Entry 9FGB (electron microscopy, 3.80 A resolution); this record covers chains A and B of the 6 polymer chains in the assembly.

== Chain A ==
Name: Gamma-aminobutyric acid receptor subunit alpha-1
From: Homo sapiens
Reference sequence: P14867 (GBRA1_HUMAN); residues 1-429 here correspond to UniProt positions 28-456 (UniProt number = residue number + 27)
Sequence (464 residues; numbered -34 to 429; the number before each row is that of its first residue; numbers below 1 keep their minus sign (Met-34 is residue -34)):
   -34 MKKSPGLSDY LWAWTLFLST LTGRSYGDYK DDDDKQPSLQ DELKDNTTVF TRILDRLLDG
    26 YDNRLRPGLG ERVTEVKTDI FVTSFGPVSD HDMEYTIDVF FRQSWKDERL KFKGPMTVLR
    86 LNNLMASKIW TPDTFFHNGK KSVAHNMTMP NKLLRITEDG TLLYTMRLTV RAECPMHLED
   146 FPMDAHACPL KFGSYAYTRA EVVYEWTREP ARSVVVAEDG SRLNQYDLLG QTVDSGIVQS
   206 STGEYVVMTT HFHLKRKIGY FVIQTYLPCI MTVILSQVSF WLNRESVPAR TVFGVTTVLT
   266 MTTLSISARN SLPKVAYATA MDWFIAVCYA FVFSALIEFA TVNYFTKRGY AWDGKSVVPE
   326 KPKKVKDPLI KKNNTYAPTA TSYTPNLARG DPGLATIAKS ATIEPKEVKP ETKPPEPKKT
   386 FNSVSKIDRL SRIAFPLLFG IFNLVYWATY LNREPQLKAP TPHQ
Unresolved in the structure: -34 to 11, 322-383, 419-429
Construct notes: initiating methionine (-34); expression tag (-33 to 0)
Disulfides: Cys139-Cys153
Covalently attached groups: glycan linked to Asn111
Ligand contacts: Mb38 (PIO; [(2R)-2-octanoyloxy-3-[oxidanyl-[(1R,2R,3S,4R,5R,6S)-2,3,6-tris(oxidanyl)-4,5-diphosphonooxy-cyclohexyl]oxy-phosphoryl]oxy-propyl] octanoate): Arg249, Phe310, Lys312, Arg313, Phe386, Asn387, Ser388, Ser390, Lys391, Ile392

== Chain B ==
Name: Gamma-aminobutyric acid receptor subunit beta-3
From: Homo sapiens
Reference sequence: P28472 (GBRB3_HUMAN), isoform P28472-2; residues -24 to 448 here correspond to UniProt positions 1-473 (UniProt number = residue number + 25)
Sequence (473 residues; numbered -24 to 448; the number before each row is that of its first residue; numbers below 1 keep their minus sign (Met-24 is residue -24)):
   -24 MCSGLLELLL PIWLSWTLGT RGSEPRSVND PGNMSFVKET VDKLLKGYDI RLRPDFGGPP
    36 VCVGMNIDIA SIDMVSEVNM DYTLTMYFQQ YWRDKRLAYS GIPLNLTLDN RVADQLWVPD
    96 TYFLNDKKSF VHGVTVKNRM IRLHPDGTVL YGLRITTTAA CMMDLRRYPL DEQNCTLEIE
   156 SYGYTTDDIE FYWRGGDKAV TGVERIELPQ FSIVEHRLVS RNVVFATGAY PRLSLSFRLK
   216 RNIGYFILQT YMPSILITIL SWVSFWINYD ASAARVALGI TTVLTMTTIN THLRETLPKI
   276 PYVKAIDMYL MGCFVFVFLA LLEYAFVNYI FFGRGPQRQK KLAEKTAKAK NDRSKSESNR
   336 VDAHGNILLT SLEVHNEMNE VSGGIGDTRN SAISFDNSGI QYRKQSMPRE GHGRFLGDRS
   396 LPHKKTHLRR RSSQLKIKIP DLTDVNAIDR WSRIVFPFTF SLFNLVYWLY YVN
Unresolved in the structure: -24 to 9, 313-419, 448
Disulfides: Cys136-Cys150
Covalently attached groups: N-acetylglucosamine (NAG) linked to Asn80, Asn149

== How chain A and chain B interact ==
Contacting residue pairs (79):
  Phe15(A) - Phe31(B)  hydrophobic
  Thr16(A) - Asp24(B)
  Thr16(A) - Arg26(B)
  Asp20(A) - Arg26(B)  salt bridge
  Phe65(A) - Tyr97(B)
  Phe65(A) - Tyr157(B)  hydrophobic
  Arg85(A) - Gly158(B)  hydrogen bond (side chain-backbone)
  His110(A) - Asp101(B)  salt bridge
  His110(A) - Lys102(B)
  Met112(A) - Thr96(B)
  Met112(A) - Tyr97(B)
  Met112(A) - Ser104(B)
  Met112(A) - Phe105(B)
  Met112(A) - Val106(B)  hydrophobic
  Met112(A) - Ile130(B)  hydrophobic
  Thr113(A) - Thr96(B)  hydrogen bond (backbone-backbone)
  Thr113(A) - Leu128(B)
  Met114(A) - Val93(B)  hydrophobic
  Met114(A) - Pro94(B)
  Asn116(A) - Tyr97(B)
  Asn116(A) - Tyr157(B)
  Lys117(A) - Tyr157(B)
  Leu118(A) - Tyr157(B)  hydrophobic
  Thr130(A) - Tyr157(B)
  Met131(A) - Tyr157(B)
  Arg132(A) - Phe98(B)
  Arg132(A) - Leu99(B)  hydrogen bond (side chain-backbone)
  Arg132(A) - Asp101(B)  hydrogen bond (side chain-backbone)
  Arg132(A) - Tyr157(B)  hydrogen bond (backbone-side chain)
  Ser186(A) - Met137(B)
  Arg187(A) - Met137(B)  hydrogen bond
  Asn189(A) - Glu52(B)
  Asn189(A) - Met55(B)
  Asn189(A) - Pro276(B)
  Asn189(A) - Tyr277(B)
  Gln190(A) - Pro276(B)
  Tyr225(A) - Arg269(B)  hydrogen bond
  Tyr225(A) - Ile275(B)
  Tyr225(A) - Pro276(B)
  Tyr225(A) - Tyr277(B)
  Tyr225(A) - Asp282(B)
  Ile228(A) - Val278(B)  hydrophobic
  Ile228(A) - Met283(B)  hydrophobic
  Gln229(A) - Asn265(B)
  Gln229(A) - Arg269(B)
  Gln229(A) - Asp282(B)
  Thr230(A) - Arg269(B)  hydrogen bond
  Leu232(A) - Met286(B)  hydrophobic
  Met236(A) - Met286(B)  hydrophobic
  Met236(A) - Phe289(B)  hydrophobic
  Met236(A) - Val290(B)  hydrophobic
  Met236(A) - Phe293(B)
  Leu240(A) - Ile255(B)  hydrophobic
  Leu240(A) - Phe293(B)  hydrophobic
  Leu240(A) - Leu296(B)  hydrophobic
  Val243(A) - Leu297(B)  hydrophobic
  Val243(A) - Ala300(B)  hydrophobic
  Trp246(A) - Tyr304(B)
  Leu247(A) - Asn303(B)
  Asn248(A) - Asn303(B)  hydrogen bond (backbone-side chain)
  Ser251(A) - Ser247(B)  hydrogen bond
  Ala254(A) - Ser247(B)
  Ala254(A) - Ala248(B)  hydrophobic
  Ala254(A) - Val251(B)
  Phe258(A) - Val251(B)  hydrophobic
  Phe258(A) - Leu296(B)  hydrophobic
  Thr261(A) - Ile255(B)
  Thr262(A) - Ile255(B)
  Leu264(A) - Leu259(B)  hydrophobic
  Thr265(A) - Leu259(B)
  Thr265(A) - Thr262(B)
  Leu269(A) - Thr262(B)
  Ser272(A) - Thr266(B)
  Asn275(A) - Glu270(B)
  Ser276(A) - Arg269(B)  hydrogen bond
  Ser276(A) - Lys274(B)  hydrogen bond (backbone-side chain)
  Trp317(A) - Gly310(B)
  Trp317(A) - Pro311(B)  hydrophobic
  Arg397(A) - Tyr304(B)
Also at the interface, not in a pair above, chain A (60 interface residues in all): Leu19, Pro52, His56, Asn87, Thr134, Gly224, Phe226, Pro233, Ile239, Pro253, Val257, Thr268, Ala273, Leu277, Ala316, Gly319, Arg394
Also at the interface, not in a pair above, chain B (59 interface residues in all): Leu27, Val53, Asp95, Tyr159, Ala252, Val258, Lys279, Phe306, Phe307, Gln312

== Summary ==
The interface between chain A and chain B involves 60 residues on one side and 59 on the other, with 12
hydrogen bonds and 2 salt bridges. Among the polar pairs are Asp20(A)-Arg26(B), His110(A)-Asp101(B) and
Arg85(A)-Gly158(B). Ligands of chain A: Mb38.
Here chain A is Gamma-aminobutyric acid receptor subunit alpha-1 and chain B is Gamma-aminobutyric acid
receptor subunit beta-3, both from Homo sapiens. Entry 9FGB (Cryo-EM structure of the full-length
alpha1beta3gamma2 GABA(A) receptor in SMALPs bound to one PIP2 molecule at ...) was determined by electron
microscopy.
